Entry 4B92 (X-ray diffraction, 2.90 A resolution); this record covers chain A.

[Chain A]
Protein: Dihydropyrimidinase-related protein 5
From: Homo sapiens
UniProt: Q9BPU6 (DPYL5_HUMAN); residue numbers follow UniProt; this construct covers 1-483
Amino-acid sequence (484 residues; each row starts with the number of its first residue; numbering starts at 0):
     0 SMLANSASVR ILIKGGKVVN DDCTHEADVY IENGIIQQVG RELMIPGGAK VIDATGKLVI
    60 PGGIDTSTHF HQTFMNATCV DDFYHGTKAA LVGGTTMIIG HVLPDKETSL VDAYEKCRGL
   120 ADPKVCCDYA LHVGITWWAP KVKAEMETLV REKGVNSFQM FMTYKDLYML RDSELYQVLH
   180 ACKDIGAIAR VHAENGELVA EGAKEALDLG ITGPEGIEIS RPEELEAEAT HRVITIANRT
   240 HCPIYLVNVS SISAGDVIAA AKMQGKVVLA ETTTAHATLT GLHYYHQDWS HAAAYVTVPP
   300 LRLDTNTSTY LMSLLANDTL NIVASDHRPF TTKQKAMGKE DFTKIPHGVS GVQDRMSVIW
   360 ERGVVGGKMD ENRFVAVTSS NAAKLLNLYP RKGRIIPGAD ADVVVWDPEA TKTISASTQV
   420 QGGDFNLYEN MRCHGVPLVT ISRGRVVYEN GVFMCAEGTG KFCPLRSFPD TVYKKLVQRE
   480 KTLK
Disordered / not traced: 0-6, 483
Construct notes: expression tag (0)
Ion coordination: Zn2+ site 1: H179, D183; Zn2+ site 2: H282, H290
Curated features (UniProtKB/Swiss-Prot):
  - natural variant: E41 (E41K: In RTSC4), G47 (G47R: In RTSC4)

[Overview]
The Zn2+ site 1 is built by H179 and D183. The Zn2+ site 2 is built by H282 and H290.
Chain A is Dihydropyrimidinase-related protein 5 (Homo sapiens); the structure, Crystal structure of truncated
human CRMP-5 soaked with Zn, was determined by X-ray diffraction, deposited together with 4B90 and 4B91.
